PDB entry 7S1U | X-ray diffraction, 2.55 A resolution | chain A

== Chain A ==
Protein: Protection of telomeres protein 1
Organism: Homo sapiens
UniProt: Q9NUX5 (POTE1_HUMAN); residue numbers follow UniProt; this construct covers 331-634
Sequence (304 residues; row label = number of the first residue in the row):
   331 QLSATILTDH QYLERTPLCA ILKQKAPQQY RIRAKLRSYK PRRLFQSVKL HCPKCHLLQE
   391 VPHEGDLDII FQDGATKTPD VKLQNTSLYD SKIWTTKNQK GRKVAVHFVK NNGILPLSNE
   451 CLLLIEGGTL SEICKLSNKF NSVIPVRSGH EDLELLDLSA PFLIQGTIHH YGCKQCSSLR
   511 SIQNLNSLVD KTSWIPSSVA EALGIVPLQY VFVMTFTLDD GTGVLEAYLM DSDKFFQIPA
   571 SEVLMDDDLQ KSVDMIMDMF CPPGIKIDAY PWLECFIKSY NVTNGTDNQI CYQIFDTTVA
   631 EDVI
Disordered / not traced: 331, 634
Swiss-Prot annotation at these positions:
  - natural variant: Ala532 (A532P: In TPDS3), Gln623 (Q623H: In TPDS3)
Metal / ion sites: Zn2+: Cys382, Cys385, Cys503, Cys506
From the paper describing this entry:
  - Zn2+ coordination: Cys382, Cys385, Cys503, Cys506
  - mutagenesis - Q623H: decreased stability in response to human 26S proteasome
  - disease-associated variants - P371T: decreased expression (citing earlier work)

== Summary ==
Cys382, Cys385, Cys503 and Cys506 coordinate Zn2+. The paper reports that Q623H reduces stability in response
to human 26S proteasome; Zn2+ coordination by Cys382, Cys385 and Cys503 among others.
Chain A is Protection of telomeres protein 1 (Homo sapiens); the structure, Structure of human POT1C, was
determined by X-ray diffraction together with 7S1O and 7S1T from the same study.
